PDB entry 7L8B | electron microscopy, 3.70 A resolution | chains C and A of the 8 polymer chains in the assembly

== Chain C (and A) ==
Molecule: BG505 SOSIP MD39 - gp120
Organism: Human immunodeficiency virus 1
Notes: chain A of this document is another copy of the same molecule, construct and numbering; everything in this record applies to it too
Sequence (469 residues; row label = number of the first residue in the row; note: 14 numbers in that range are skipped by the numbering (no residue carries them; nothing is unmodelled there); a row labelled like 185A-185K holds insertion residues (185A, then the next letters in order)):
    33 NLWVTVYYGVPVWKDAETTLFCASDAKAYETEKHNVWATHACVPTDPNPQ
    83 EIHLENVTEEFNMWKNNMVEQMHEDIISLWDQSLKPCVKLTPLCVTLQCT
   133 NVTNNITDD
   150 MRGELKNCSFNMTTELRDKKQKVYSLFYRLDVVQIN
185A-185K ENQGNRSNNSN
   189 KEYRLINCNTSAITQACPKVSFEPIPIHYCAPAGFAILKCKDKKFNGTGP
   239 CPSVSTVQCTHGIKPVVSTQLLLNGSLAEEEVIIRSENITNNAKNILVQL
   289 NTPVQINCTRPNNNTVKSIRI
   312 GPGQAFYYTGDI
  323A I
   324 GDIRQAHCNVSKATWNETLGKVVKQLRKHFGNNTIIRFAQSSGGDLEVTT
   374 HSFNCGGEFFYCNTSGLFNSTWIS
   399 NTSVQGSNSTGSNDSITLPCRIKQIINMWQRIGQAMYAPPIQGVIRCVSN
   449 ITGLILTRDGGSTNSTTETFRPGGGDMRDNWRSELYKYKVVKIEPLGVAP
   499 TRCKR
Disordered / not traced: 58-65, 185A-185K, 399-409, 459-462 (chain A: 59-64, 185A-185K, 399-410)
Disulfides: Cys-54/Cys-74, Cys-119/Cys-205, Cys-126/Cys-196, Cys-131/Cys-157, Cys-218/Cys-247, Cys-228/Cys-239, Cys-296/Cys-331, Cys-378/Cys-445, Cys-385/Cys-418
Glycans and other covalent adducts: N-acetylglucosamine (NAG) linked to Asn-88, Asn-133, Asn-137, Asn-156, Asn-160, Asn-197, Asn-234, Asn-262, Asn-276, Asn-295, Asn-301, Asn-332, Asn-339, Asn-386, Asn-392, Asn-448

== Interface between chain C and chain A ==
Contacting residue pairs - 19 pairs, chain C then chain A:
  Glu-164(C) / Cys-126(A)  hydrogen bond (backbone-side chain)
  Glu-164(C) / Asn-197(A)
  Leu-165(C) / Cys-126(A)
  Leu-165(C) / Thr-128(A)
  Leu-165(C) / Cys-196(A)  hydrophobic
  Arg-166(C) / Pro-124(A)  hydrogen bond (side chain-backbone)
  Arg-166(C) / Cys-126(A)  hydrogen bond (backbone-backbone)
  Arg-166(C) / Val-127(A)
  Arg-166(C) / Asn-160(A)  hydrogen bond (side chain-backbone)
  Arg-166(C) / Met-161(A)
  Asp-167(C) / Val-127(A)
  Asp-167(C) / Thr-128(A)  hydrogen bond (side chain-backbone)
  Arg-308(C) / Asn-197(A)
  Pro-313(C) / Cys-126(A)  hydrophobic
  Pro-313(C) / Cys-196(A)
  Pro-313(C) / Ser-199(A)
  Pro-313(C) / Ala-200(A)
  Gly-314(C) / Thr-198(A)  hydrogen bond (backbone-backbone)
  Gly-314(C) / Ser-199(A)
Other interface residues (no listed pair), chain C (8 interface residues in all): Lys-168
Other interface residues (no listed pair), chain A (13 interface residues in all): Thr-162, Arg-192

== Overview ==
Chain C and chain A form an interface of 8 and 13 residues respectively; the contacts include 6 hydrogen
bonds. Polar pairs include Glu-164(C)/Cys-126(A), Arg-166(C)/Pro-124(A) and Arg-166(C)/Asn-160(A). Covalently
linked N-acetylglucosamine: at Asn-88(C), Asn-133(C), Asn-137(C), Asn-156(C), Asn-160(C) and Asn-197(C) and 10
more.
Chain C and chain A are both BG505 SOSIP MD39 - gp120 (Human immunodeficiency virus 1); the structure, BG505
SOSIP MD39 in complex with the polyclonal Fab pAbC-2 from animal Rh.33104 (Wk26 time point), was determined by
electron microscopy together with 7L7T, 7L7U, 7L85, 7L86, 7L87, 7L88 and 15 further entries from the same
study.
